PDB entry 6DFW | X-ray diffraction, 3.20 A resolution | chains B and F of the 4 polymer chains in the assembly

== Chain B ==
Protein: H2-Ab1 protein
Source organism: Mus musculus
Reference sequence: Q31135 (Q31135_MOUSE); residues 4-191 here correspond to UniProt positions 30-217 (UniProt number = residue number + 26)
Sequence (221 residues; each row starts with the number of its first residue; note: 5 numbers in that range are skipped by the numbering (no residue carries them; nothing is unmodelled there); numbers below 1 keep their minus sign (His-28 is residue -28)):
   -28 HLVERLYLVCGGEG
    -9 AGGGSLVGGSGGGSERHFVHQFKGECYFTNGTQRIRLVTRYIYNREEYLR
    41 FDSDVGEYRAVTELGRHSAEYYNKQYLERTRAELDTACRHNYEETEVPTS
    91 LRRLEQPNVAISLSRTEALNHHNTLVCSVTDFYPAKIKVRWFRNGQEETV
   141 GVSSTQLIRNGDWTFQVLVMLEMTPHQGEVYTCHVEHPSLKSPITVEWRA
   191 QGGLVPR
Disordered / not traced: -28, -9 to 4, 106-111, 190-197
Sequence notes: expression tag (-28 to -15, -9 to 3, 192-197)
Disulfides: Cys16-Cys78, Cys117-Cys173

== Chain F ==
Protein: 8F10 beta chain
Source organism: Mus musculus
Sequence (241 residues; each row starts with the number of its first residue):
     1 MAVTQSPRNKVAVTGGKVTLSCDQTNNHNNMYWYRQDTGHGLRLIHYSYG
    51 AGSTEKGDIPDGYKASRPSQKEFSLILELATPSQTSVYFCASGGLGGDEQ
   101 YFGPGTRLTVLEDLKNVFPPEVAVFEPSEAEISHTQKATLVCLATGFYPD
   151 HVELSWWVNGKEVHSGVCTDPQPLKEQPALNDSRYALSSRLRVSATFWQN
   201 PRNHFRCQVQFYGLSENDEWTQDRAKPVTQIVSAEAWGRAD
Disordered / not traced: 1, 239-241
Disulfides: Cys22-Cys90, Cys142-Cys207

== Chain B / chain F interface ==
Pairs across the interface (8; chain B residue first):
  Gly-17(B) - Leu95(F)  hydrogen bond (backbone-backbone)
  Gly-17(B) - Gly96(F)
  Gln65(B) - Tyr101(F)  hydrogen bond
  Tyr66(B) - Leu95(F)  hydrogen bond (side chain-backbone)
  Tyr66(B) - Gly96(F)
  Tyr66(B) - Gly97(F)
  Arg69(B) - Gly96(F)  hydrogen bond (side chain-backbone)
  Arg69(B) - Asp98(F)
Interface residues without a listed pair, chain B (8 interface residues in all): Val-20, Cys-19, Gly-18, Glu-16

== Overview ==
Chain B and chain F form an interface of 8 and 5 residues respectively, with 4 hydrogen bonds. Polar pairs
include Gln65(B)-Tyr101(F), Tyr66(B)-Leu95(F) and Arg69(B)-Gly96(F).
Chain B is H2-Ab1 protein and chain F is 8F10 beta chain, both from Mus musculus; the structure, TCR 8F10 in
complex with IAg7-p8G9E, was determined by X-ray diffraction (same publication as 6DFQ, 6DFS, 6DFV and 6DFX).
